PDB entry 3BBP | X-ray diffraction, 3.00 A resolution | chains D and E of the 4 polymer chains in the assembly

== Chain D (and E) ==
Molecule: GRIP and coiled-coil domain-containing protein 2
From: Homo sapiens
Notes: chain E of this document is another copy of the same molecule, construct and numbering; everything in this record applies to it too
Reference sequence: Q8IWJ2 (GCC2_HUMAN); residues 1547-1612 here correspond to UniProt positions 1446-1511 (UniProt number = residue number - 101)
Chain sequence (71 residues; each row starts with the number of its first residue):
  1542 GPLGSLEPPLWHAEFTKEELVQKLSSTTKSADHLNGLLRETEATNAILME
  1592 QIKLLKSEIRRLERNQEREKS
Disordered / not traced: 1542-1569, 1608-1612 (chain E: 1542-1570, 1608-1612)
Sequence notes: expression tag (1542-1546)
What the authors report for this chain:
  - mutagenesis - I1588A: decreased binding to Rab9
  - mutagenesis - L1595A: abolished binding to Rab9
  - mutagenesis - I1588A/L1595A: decreased binding to Ras-related protein Rab-6A
  - mutagenesis - I1588A/L1595A: abolished localization to Golgi complex

== Interface between chain D and chain E ==
Pairs across the interface (39):
  Ala1572(D) - Ala1572(E)  hydrophobic
  Ala1572(D) - Leu1575(E)
  Leu1575(D) - Ala1572(E)
  Leu1575(D) - Leu1575(E)  hydrophobic
  Leu1575(D) - Asn1576(E)
  Asn1576(D) - Leu1575(E)
  Leu1579(D) - Leu1579(E)  hydrophobic
  Leu1579(D) - Thr1582(E)
  Thr1582(D) - Leu1579(E)
  Thr1582(D) - Thr1582(E)
  Thr1582(D) - Glu1583(E)
  Thr1582(D) - Asn1586(E)
  Glu1583(D) - Thr1582(E)
  Asn1586(D) - Thr1582(E)
  Asn1586(D) - Asn1586(E)
  Asn1586(D) - Leu1589(E)
  Leu1589(D) - Asn1586(E)
  Leu1589(D) - Leu1589(E)  hydrophobic
  Leu1589(D) - Ile1593(E)  hydrophobic
  Gln1592(D) - Ile1593(E)
  Gln1592(D) - Lys1597(E)
  Ile1593(D) - Leu1589(E)  hydrophobic
  Ile1593(D) - Gln1592(E)
  Ile1593(D) - Ile1593(E)  hydrophobic
  Ile1593(D) - Leu1596(E)  hydrophobic
  Leu1596(D) - Ile1593(E)  hydrophobic
  Leu1596(D) - Ile1600(E)  hydrophobic
  Lys1597(D) - Gln1592(E)
  Glu1599(D) - Ile1600(E)
  Ile1600(D) - Leu1596(E)  hydrophobic
  Ile1600(D) - Ile1600(E)  hydrophobic
  Ile1600(D) - Leu1603(E)  hydrophobic
  Leu1603(D) - Ile1600(E)  hydrophobic
  Leu1603(D) - Leu1603(E)  hydrophobic
  Leu1603(D) - Glu1604(E)
  Glu1604(D) - Leu1603(E)
  Asn1606(D) - Gln1607(E)
  Gln1607(D) - Asn1606(E)
  Gln1607(D) - Gln1607(E)
Interface residues without a listed pair, chain D (21 interface residues in all): Leu1578, Thr1585, Met1590
Interface residues without a listed pair, chain E (21 interface residues in all): Leu1578, Thr1585, Met1590, Glu1599

== Overview ==
Chain D and chain E each contribute 21 residues to their interface. From the paper: I1588A of chain D reduces
binding to Rab9; L1595A of chain D abolishes binding to Rab9.
Both chains are GRIP and coiled-coil domain-containing protein 2 (Homo sapiens). Entry 3BBP (Rab6-GTP:GCC185
Rab binding domain complex) was determined by X-ray diffraction.
